PDB entry 7UWH | electron microscopy, 3.10 A resolution | chains J and K of the 9 polymer chains in the assembly

== Chain J ==
Protein: DNA-directed RNA polymerase subunit beta'
Source organism: Escherichia coli
Notes: EC 2.7.7.6
UniProtKB: P0A8T7 (RPOC_ECOLI); residues 1-1407 here = UniProt positions 1-1407
Chain sequence (1407 residues; row label = number of the first residue in the row):
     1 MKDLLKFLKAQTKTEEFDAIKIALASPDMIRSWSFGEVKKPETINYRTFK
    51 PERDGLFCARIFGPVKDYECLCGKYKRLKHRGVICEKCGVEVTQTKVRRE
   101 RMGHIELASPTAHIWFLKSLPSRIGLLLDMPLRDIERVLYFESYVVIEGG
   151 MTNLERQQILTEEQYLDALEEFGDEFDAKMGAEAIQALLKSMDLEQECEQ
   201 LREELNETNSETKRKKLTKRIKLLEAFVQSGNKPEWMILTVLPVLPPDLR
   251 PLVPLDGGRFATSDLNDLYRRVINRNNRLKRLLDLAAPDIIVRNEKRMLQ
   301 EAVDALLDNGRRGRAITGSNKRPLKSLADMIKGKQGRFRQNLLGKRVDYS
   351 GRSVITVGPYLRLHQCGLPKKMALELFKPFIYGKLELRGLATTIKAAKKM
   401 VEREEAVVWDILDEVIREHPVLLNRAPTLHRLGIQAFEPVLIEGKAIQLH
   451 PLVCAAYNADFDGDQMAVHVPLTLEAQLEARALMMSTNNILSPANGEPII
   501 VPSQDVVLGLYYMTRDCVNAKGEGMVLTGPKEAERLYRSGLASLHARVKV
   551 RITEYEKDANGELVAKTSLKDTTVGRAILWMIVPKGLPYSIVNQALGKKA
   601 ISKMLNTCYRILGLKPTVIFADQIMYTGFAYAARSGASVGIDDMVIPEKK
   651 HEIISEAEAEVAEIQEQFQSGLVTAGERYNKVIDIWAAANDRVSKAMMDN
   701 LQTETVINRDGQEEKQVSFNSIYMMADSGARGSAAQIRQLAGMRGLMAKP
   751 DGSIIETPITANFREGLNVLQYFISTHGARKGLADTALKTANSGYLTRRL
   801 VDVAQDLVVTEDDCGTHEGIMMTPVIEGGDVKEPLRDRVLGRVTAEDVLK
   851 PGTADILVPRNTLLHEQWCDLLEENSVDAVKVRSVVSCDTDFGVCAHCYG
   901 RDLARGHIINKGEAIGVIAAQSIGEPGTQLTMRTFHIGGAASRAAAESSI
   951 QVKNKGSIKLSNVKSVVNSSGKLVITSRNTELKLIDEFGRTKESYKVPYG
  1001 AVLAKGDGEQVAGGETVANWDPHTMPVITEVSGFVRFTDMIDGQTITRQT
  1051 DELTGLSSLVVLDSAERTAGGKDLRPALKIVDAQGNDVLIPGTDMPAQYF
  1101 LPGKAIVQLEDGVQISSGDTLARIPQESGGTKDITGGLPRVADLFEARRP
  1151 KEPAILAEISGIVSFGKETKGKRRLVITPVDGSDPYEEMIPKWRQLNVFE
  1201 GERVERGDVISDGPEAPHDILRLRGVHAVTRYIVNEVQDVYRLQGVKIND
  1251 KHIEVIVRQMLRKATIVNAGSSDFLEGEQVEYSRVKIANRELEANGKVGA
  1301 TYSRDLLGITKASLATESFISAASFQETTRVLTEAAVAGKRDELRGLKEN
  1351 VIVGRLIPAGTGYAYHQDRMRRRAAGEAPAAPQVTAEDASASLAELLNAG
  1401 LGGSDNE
Unresolved in the structure: 1-15, 934-947, 1082-1096, 1127-1133, 1180-1183, 1374-1407
Bound ions: Zn2+ site 1: Cys70, Cys72, Cys85, Cys88; Mg2+: Asp460, Asp462, Asp464 (shared with 1 residue of chain R); Zn2+ site 2: Cys814, Cys888, Cys895, Cys898
Swiss-Prot annotation at these positions:
  - binding site (Zn(2+)): Cys70, Cys72, Cys85, Cys88, Cys814, Cys888, Cys895, Cys898
  - binding site (Mg(2+)): Asp460, Asp462, Asp464
  - modified residue: Lys983 (N6-acetyllysine)
  - mutagenesis: Gln504 (Q504P: Resistant to antibiotics salinamide A and B), Asn690 (N690D: Resistant to antibiotics salinamide A and B), Met697 (M697V: Resistant to antibiotics salinamide A and B), Ala735 (A735T: Resistant to antibiotics salinamide A and B), Arg738 (R738C/H/P/S: Resistant to antibiotics salinamide A and B), Ala748 (A748E: Resistant to antibiotics salinamide A and B), Pro758 (P758S/T: Resistant to antibiotics salinamide A and B), Phe763 (F763C: Resistant to antibiotics salinamide A and B), Ser775 (S775A: Resistant to antibiotics salinamide A and B), Ala779 (A779T/V: Resistant to antibiotics salinamide A and B), Arg780 (R780C: Resistant to antibiotics salinamide A and B), Gly782 (G782A/C: Resistant to antibiotics salinamide A and B), 1 further mutagenesis entry in UniProt
What the authors report for this chain:
  - conformationally variable residues (domain motion): Glu195 to Glu207

== Chain K ==
Protein: DNA-directed RNA polymerase subunit omega
Source organism: Escherichia coli
Notes: EC 2.7.7.6
UniProtKB: P0A802 (RPOZ_ECO57); residue numbers follow UniProt; this construct covers 1-91
Chain sequence (91 residues; numbered 1 to 91; the number before each row is that of its first residue):
     1 MARVTVQDAVEKIGNRFDLVLVAARRARQMQVGGKDPLVPEENDKTTVIA
    51 LREIEEGLINNQILDVRERQEQQEQEAAELQAVTAIAEGRR
Unresolved in the structure: 1, 80-91

== Chain J / chain K interface ==
Contacting residue pairs (44):
  Arg362(J) with Val4(K)
  His364(J) with Val4(K)
  Glu414(J) with Lys45(K), hydrogen bond (backbone-side chain)
  Val415(J) with Lys45(K)
  Arg417(J) with Asn43(K)
  Glu418(J) with Ala2(K); Asp44(K); Lys45(K); Val48(K)
  Glu438(J) with Arg3(K)
  Leu474(J) with Ala27(K); Arg28(K); Gln31(K); Thr46(K); Thr47(K)
  Glu475(J) with Ala24(K); Arg28(K), salt bridge
  Gln477(J) with Thr47(K)
  Leu478(J) with Ala23(K); Ala24(K); Thr47(K); Leu51(K), hydrophobic
  Glu479(J) with Val20(K)
  Arg481(J) with Arg3(K), hydrogen bond (side chain-backbone); Leu51(K)
  Ala482(J) with Val6(K), hydrophobic; Arg16(K)
  Leu483(J) with Arg16(K); Phe17(K), hydrophobic
  Thr487(J) with Val4(K), hydrogen bond (side chain-backbone); Thr5(K)
  Asn488(J) with Val6(K); Arg16(K), hydrogen bond
  Leu614(J) with Gln7(K)
  Lys615(J) with Thr5(K)
  Arg905(J) with Arg16(K)
  Asn910(J) with Gly14(K); Asn15(K)
  Glu913(J) with Phe17(K)
  Ala1359(J) with Phe17(K)
  Gly1360(J) with Phe17(K)
  Thr1361(J) with Phe17(K); Leu21(K)
  Ala1364(J) with Leu21(K), hydrophobic
Other interface residues (no listed pair), chain J (31 interface residues in all): His419, Met485, Val618, Lys911, Gly912
Other interface residues (no listed pair), chain K (27 interface residues in all): Asp8, Asp18, Glu42

== In short ==
31 residues of chain J and 27 residues of chain K are in contact; the contacts include 4 hydrogen bonds and 1
salt bridge. Polar contacts include Glu475(J)-Arg28(K), Glu414(J)-Lys45(K) and Arg481(J)-Arg3(K). From
UniProt: 8 Zn2+-binding residues, 3 Mg2+-binding residues and 13 mutagenesis sites on chain J. From the paper:
conformational variability at Glu195(J).
Here chain J is DNA-directed RNA polymerase subunit beta' and chain K is DNA-directed RNA polymerase subunit
omega, both from Escherichia coli. Entry 7UWH (CryoEM Structure of E. coli Transcription-Coupled
Ribonucleotide Excision Repair (TC-RER) complex bound to ribonucleotide substrate) was determined by electron
microscopy (same publication as 7UWE).
